Entry 8QSF (X-ray diffraction, 1.80 A resolution); this record covers chains A and J of the 4 polymer chains in the assembly.

# Chain A (and J)
Molecule: 14-3-3 protein sigma
From: Homo sapiens
Notes: chain J of this document is another copy of the same molecule, construct and numbering; everything in this record applies to it too
Reference sequence: P31947 (1433S_HUMAN); residues 1-231 here = UniProt positions 1-231
Chain sequence (236 residues; each row starts with the number of its first residue; numbers below 1 keep their minus sign (Gly-4 is residue -4)):
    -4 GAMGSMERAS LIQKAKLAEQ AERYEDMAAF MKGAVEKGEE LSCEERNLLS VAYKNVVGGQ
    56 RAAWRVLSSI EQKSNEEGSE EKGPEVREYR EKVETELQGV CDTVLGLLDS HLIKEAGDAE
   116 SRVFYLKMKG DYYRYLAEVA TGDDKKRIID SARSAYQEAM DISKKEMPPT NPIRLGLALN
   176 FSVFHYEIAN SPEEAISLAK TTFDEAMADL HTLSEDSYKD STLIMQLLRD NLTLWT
Construct notes: expression tag (-4 to 0)
Glycans and other covalent adducts: compound WPN linked to Cys38
Metal / ion sites: Mg2+ near Glu89 (its only coordinating residue here)
Ligand contacts: WPN (N-[[1-(4-bromophenyl)sulfonylpiperidin-4-yl]methyl]-2-chloranyl-ethanamide): Arg41, Asn42, Glu115, Phe119, Lys122, Pro167, Ile168, Gly171, Asp215, Leu218, Ile219
Swiss-Prot annotation at these positions:
  - site (Interaction with phosphoserine on interacting protein): Arg56, Arg129
  - modified residue (Phosphoserine): Ser5, Ser74

# Interface between chain A and chain J
Pairs across the interface - 35 pairs, chain A then chain J:
  Ser5(A) with Glu80(J), hydrogen bond
  Gln8(A) with Lys77(J), hydrogen bond; Glu80(J)
  Lys9(A) with Glu80(J); Glu83(J), salt bridge
  Leu12(A) with Ile65(J), hydrophobic; Val81(J), hydrophobic; Tyr84(J), hydrophobic
  Ala13(A) with Tyr84(J)
  Gln15(A) with Val61(J); Ile65(J)
  Ala16(A) with Ala58(J)
  Arg18(A) with Ala58(J); Tyr84(J); Glu91(J), salt bridge
  Asp21(A) with Tyr84(J), hydrogen bond; Lys87(J)
  Phe25(A) with Tyr84(J), hydrophobic
  Ala58(A) with Ala16(J); Arg18(J)
  Val61(A) with Gln15(J)
  Ile65(A) with Leu12(J), hydrophobic; Gln15(J)
  Lys77(A) with Gln8(J), hydrogen bond
  Glu80(A) with Ser5(J), hydrogen bond; Lys9(J)
  Val81(A) with Leu12(J), hydrophobic
  Glu83(A) with Lys9(J), salt bridge
  Tyr84(A) with Leu12(J), hydrophobic; Ala13(J); Arg18(J); Asp21(J), hydrogen bond; Phe25(J), hydrophobic
  Lys87(A) with Asp21(J)
  Glu91(A) with Arg18(J), salt bridge
Interface residues without a listed pair, chain A (23 interface residues in all): Gln55, Leu62, Val88
Interface residues without a listed pair, chain J (23 interface residues in all): Gln55, Leu62, Val88

# Summary
Chain A and chain J each contribute 23 residues to their interface; the contacts include 6 hydrogen bonds and
4 salt bridges. Among the polar pairs are Lys9(A)-Glu83(J), Arg18(A)-Glu91(J) and Ser5(A)-Glu80(J). Covalently
linked compound WPN: at Cys38(A).
Chain A and chain J are both 14-3-3 protein sigma (Homo sapiens); the structure, Ternary structure of 14-3-3s,
BRAF phosphopeptide (pS365) and compound 22 (1083853), was determined by X-ray diffraction.
